1P5Z - chain B; structure by X-ray diffraction, 1.60 A resolution.

Chain B:
Molecule: Deoxycytidine kinase
Source organism: Homo sapiens
Notes: EC 2.7.1.74
Reference sequence: P27707 (DCK_HUMAN); numbering as in UniProt (aligned over 1-260)
Amino-acid sequence (263 residues; each row starts with the number of its first residue; numbers below 1 keep their minus sign (Gly-2 is residue -2)):
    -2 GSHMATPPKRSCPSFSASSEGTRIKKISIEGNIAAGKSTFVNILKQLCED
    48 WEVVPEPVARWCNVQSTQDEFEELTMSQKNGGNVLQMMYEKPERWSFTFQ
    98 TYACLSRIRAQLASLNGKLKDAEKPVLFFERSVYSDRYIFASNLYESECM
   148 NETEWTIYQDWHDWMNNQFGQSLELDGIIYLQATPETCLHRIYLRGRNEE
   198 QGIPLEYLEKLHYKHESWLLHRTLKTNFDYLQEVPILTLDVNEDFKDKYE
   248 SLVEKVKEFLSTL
Disordered / not traced: -2 to 19, 65-76
Differences from the reference sequence: cloning artifact (-2 to 0)
Metal / ion sites: Mg2+: Ser35, Glu127 (together with ADP)
Small-molecule neighbours:
  - ADP (adenosine-5'-diphosphate): Asn29, Ile30, Ala31, Ala32, Gly33, Lys34, Ser35, Thr36, Glu127, Arg188, Leu191, Arg192, Val238, Glu240, Asp241, Phe242
  - cytarabine (AR3): Ile30, Glu53, Val55, Trp58, Leu82, Met85, Tyr86, Phe96, Gln97, Arg104, Arg128, Asp133, Phe137, Glu197, Ile200
Curated features (UniProtKB/Swiss-Prot):
  - active site: Glu127 (Proton acceptor)
  - binding site (ATP): Gly28 to Thr36, Arg188 to Arg192, Glu240 to Phe242
  - binding site (substrate): Glu53, Tyr86, Gln97, Arg128, Asp133, Glu197
  - modified residue: Ser11 (Phosphoserine), Ser15 (Phosphoserine), Thr72 (Phosphothreonine), Ser74 (Phosphoserine)
  - mutagenesis: Ser74 (S74A: 4.5-fold increase in Km), Ala100 (A100V: Strongly increased catalytic efficiency towards deoxycytidine; when associated with M-104 and A-133), Arg104 (R104L: Strongly increased catalytic efficiency towards deoxythymidine; when associated with A-133; R104M: Strongly increased catalytic efficiency towards deoxycytidine ...), Asp133 (D133A: Strongly increased catalytic efficiency towards deoxycytidine; when associated with V-100 and M-104. Strongly increased catalytic efficiency towards deoxythymidine; when associated with L-104)
From the paper describing this entry:
  - Mg2+ coordination: Ser35, Glu127
  - binding site for ADP: Arg188 to Asn195
  - catalytic residues: Glu53, Arg128, Arg194 (proposed by the authors, not directly observed)
  - binding site for cytarabine: Glu53, Tyr86, Gln97, Arg128, Glu197
  - mutagenesis - A100V/R104M/D133A: unchanged catalytic activity on cytarabine
  - specificity-determining residues: Tyr86, Ala100, Arg104, Asp133 (proposed by the authors, not directly observed)

Overview:
Ligands of chain B: cytarabine and ADP. The Mg2+ site is built by Ser35 and Glu127. From UniProt: active-site
residue Glu127, 17 ATP-binding residues, 6 substrate-binding residues and 4 mutagenesis sites. The paper
reports catalytic residues Glu53, Arg128 and Arg194; A100V/R104M/D133A leave catalytic activity on cytarabine
unchanged.
Chain B is Deoxycytidine kinase (Homo sapiens); the structure, Structure of human dCK complexed with
cytarabine and ADP-MG, was determined by X-ray diffraction (same publication as 1P60, 1P61 and 1P62).
